PDB entry 7L2Z | electron microscopy, 3.40 A resolution | chains E and F of the 6 polymer chains in the assembly

[Chain E (and F)]
Name: Cyclic di-GMP-binding protein
Source organism: Escherichia coli (strain K12)
Notes: chain F of this document is another copy of the same molecule, construct and numbering; everything in this record applies to it too
UniProtKB: P37652 (BCSB_ECOLI); residues 26-779 here = UniProt positions 26-779
Chain sequence (762 residues; row label = number of the first residue in the row):
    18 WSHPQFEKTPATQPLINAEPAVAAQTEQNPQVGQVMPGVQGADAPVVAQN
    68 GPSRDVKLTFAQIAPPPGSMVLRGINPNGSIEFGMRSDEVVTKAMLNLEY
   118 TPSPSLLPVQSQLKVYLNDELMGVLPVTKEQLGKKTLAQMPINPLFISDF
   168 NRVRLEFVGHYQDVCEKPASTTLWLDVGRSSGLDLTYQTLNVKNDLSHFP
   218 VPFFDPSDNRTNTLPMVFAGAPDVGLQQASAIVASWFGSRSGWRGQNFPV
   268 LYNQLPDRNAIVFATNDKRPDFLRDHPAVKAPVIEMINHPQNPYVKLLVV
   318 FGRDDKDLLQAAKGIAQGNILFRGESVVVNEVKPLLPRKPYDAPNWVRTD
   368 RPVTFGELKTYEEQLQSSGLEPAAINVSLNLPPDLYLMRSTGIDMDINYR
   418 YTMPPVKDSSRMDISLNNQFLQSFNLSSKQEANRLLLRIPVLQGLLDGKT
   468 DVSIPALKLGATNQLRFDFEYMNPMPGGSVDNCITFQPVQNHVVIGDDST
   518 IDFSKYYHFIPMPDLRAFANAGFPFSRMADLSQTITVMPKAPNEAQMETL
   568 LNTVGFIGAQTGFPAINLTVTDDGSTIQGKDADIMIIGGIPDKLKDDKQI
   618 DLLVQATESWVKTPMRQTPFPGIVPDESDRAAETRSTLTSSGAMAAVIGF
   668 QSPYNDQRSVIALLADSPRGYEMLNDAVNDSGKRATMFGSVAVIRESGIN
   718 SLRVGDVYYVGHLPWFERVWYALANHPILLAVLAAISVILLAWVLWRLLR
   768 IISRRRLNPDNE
Disordered / not traced: 18-66, 445-462, 731-779 (chain F: 18-66, 731-779)
Disulfides: C182-C500
Sequence notes: expression tag (18-25)

[Interface between chain E and chain F]
Residue-residue contacts - 133 pairs, chain E then chain F:
  V126(E) - P121(F)
  V126(E) - S122(F)
  Q127(E) - Y178(F)
  Q127(E) - Q179(F)
  Q127(E) - T189(F)  hydrogen bond (backbone-side chain)
  Q129(E) - P121(F)
  Q129(E) - T189(F)  hydrogen bond (side chain-backbone)
  Q129(E) - W191(F)
  K131(E) - W191(F)
  Y133(E) - D193(F)  hydrogen bond
  N135(E) - R196(F)  hydrogen bond (backbone-side chain)
  D136(E) - P84(F)
  D136(E) - S86(F)  hydrogen bond (backbone-side chain)
  D136(E) - R196(F)
  E137(E) - G195(F)
  L138(E) - T118(F)
  L138(E) - W191(F)  hydrophobic
  L138(E) - D193(F)
  M139(E) - K152(F)
  V141(E) - G150(F)
  V141(E) - W191(F)  hydrophobic
  F163(E) - R196(F)
  F163(E) - S197(F)
  V175(E) - T188(F)
  H177(E) - K184(F)  hydrogen bond
  H177(E) - T188(F)
  Q179(E) - K184(F)  hydrogen bond (backbone-side chain)
  Q179(E) - V497(F)
  D180(E) - Q179(F)  hydrogen bond
  V181(E) - P493(F)
  V181(E) - G494(F)
  V181(E) - G495(F)
  V181(E) - S496(F)
  V181(E) - C500(F)  hydrophobic
  C182(E) - G495(F)
  E183(E) - K184(F)  salt bridge
  D212(E) - E713(F)
  S214(E) - R712(F)  hydrogen bond
  S214(E) - S714(F)  hydrogen bond
  H215(E) - E713(F)  salt bridge
  H215(E) - S714(F)  hydrogen bond (backbone-side chain)
  Q334(E) - T630(F)
  Q334(E) - E650(F)  hydrogen bond
  Q334(E) - T651(F)  hydrogen bond
  G335(E) - L655(F)
  I337(E) - R712(F)  hydrogen bond (backbone-side chain)
  I337(E) - N717(F)
  I337(E) - L719(F)  hydrophobic
  L338(E) - S626(F)
  L338(E) - W627(F)
  L338(E) - V628(F)  hydrophobic
  L338(E) - L655(F)  hydrophobic
  L338(E) - M661(F)
  F339(E) - L655(F)  hydrophobic
  F339(E) - R712(F)  hydrogen bond (backbone-side chain)
  R340(E) - T624(F)  hydrogen bond (side chain-backbone)
  R340(E) - S657(F)  hydrogen bond
  R340(E) - G659(F)
  R340(E) - A660(F)
  R340(E) - M661(F)
  R340(E) - D683(F)  salt bridge
  R340(E) - R712(F)
  V344(E) - L655(F)  hydrophobic
  V345(E) - L655(F)
  V345(E) - T656(F)  hydrogen bond (backbone-backbone)
  V346(E) - T654(F)
  N347(E) - E625(F)  hydrogen bond
  N347(E) - T654(F)  hydrogen bond
  N347(E) - L655(F)
  N347(E) - T656(F)
  E348(E) - R652(F)  salt bridge
  E348(E) - S653(F)
  E348(E) - T654(F)  hydrogen bond (backbone-side chain)
  V349(E) - R652(F)
  V349(E) - S653(F)
  K350(E) - T651(F)
  K350(E) - R652(F)  hydrogen bond (backbone-backbone)
  P351(E) - T651(F)
  L352(E) - A649(F)  hydrophobic
  L352(E) - E650(F)  hydrogen bond (backbone-backbone)
  L353(E) - M632(F)  hydrophobic
  L353(E) - A649(F)
  L353(E) - E650(F)
  R355(E) - M632(F)
  R355(E) - E650(F)  salt bridge
  D359(E) - R633(F)  salt bridge
  P361(E) - R633(F)
  W363(E) - R633(F)
  R365(E) - R633(F)
  R365(E) - D643(F)  salt bridge
  R365(E) - D646(F)  salt bridge
  R368(E) - D643(F)  salt bridge
  G373(E) - F637(F)
  E374(E) - F637(F)
  K376(E) - F637(F)
  E379(E) - F637(F)
  Q383(E) - N435(F)  hydrogen bond (side chain-backbone)
  R417(E) - Q436(F)
  R417(E) - F437(F)  hydrogen bond (side chain-backbone)
  R417(E) - L438(F)
  Y418(E) - F437(F)
  T419(E) - F437(F)
  M420(E) - N442(F)
  P422(E) - D425(F)
  M492(E) - M489(F)  hydrophobic
  D498(E) - S496(F)
  N499(E) - N450(F)
  N499(E) - R451(F)
  N499(E) - L453(F)
  C500(E) - G494(F)
  C500(E) - G495(F)  hydrogen bond (backbone-backbone)
  I501(E) - A449(F)
  I501(E) - N450(F)
  T502(E) - P491(F)
  T502(E) - M492(F)  hydrogen bond (backbone-backbone)
  F503(E) - V423(F)  hydrophobic
  F503(E) - A449(F)  hydrophobic
  F503(E) - M489(F)  hydrophobic
  F503(E) - P491(F)  hydrophobic
  Q504(E) - Y488(F)
  Q504(E) - M489(F)
  Q504(E) - N490(F)
  V506(E) - R428(F)
  V506(E) - Y488(F)
  V506(E) - M489(F)  hydrophobic
  Q507(E) - R428(F)  hydrogen bond (backbone-side chain)
  Q507(E) - E487(F)  hydrogen bond
  N508(E) - R428(F)
  H509(E) - D430(F)
  H509(E) - F437(F)
  H509(E) - E487(F)  salt bridge
  V511(E) - F437(F)
  F580(E) - E650(F)
Other interface residues (no listed pair), chain E (77 interface residues in all): P143, G341, S343, A360, Y378, L463, P493, G495, D515
Other interface residues (no listed pair), chain F (84 interface residues in all): R90, S120, C182, S426, Q439, S440, E448, L452, L474, N499, T635, G639, V710

[Overview]
Chain E and chain F form an interface of 77 and 84 residues respectively, with 29 hydrogen bonds and 10 salt
bridges. Polar pairs include E183(E)-K184(F), H215(E)-E713(F) and R340(E)-D683(F).
Chain E and chain F are both Cyclic di-GMP-binding protein (Escherichia coli (strain K12)); the structure,
Bacterial cellulose synthase BcsB hexamer, was determined by electron microscopy together with 7LBY from the
same study.
